8HDR - chains m and r of the 54 polymer chains in the assembly; structure by electron microscopy, 3.66 A resolution.

== Chain m (and r) ==
Molecule: pam3 tube protein
Organism: uncultured cyanophage
Notes: chain r of this document is another copy of the same molecule, construct and numbering; everything in this record applies to it too
Amino-acid sequence (142 residues; each row starts with the number of its first residue):
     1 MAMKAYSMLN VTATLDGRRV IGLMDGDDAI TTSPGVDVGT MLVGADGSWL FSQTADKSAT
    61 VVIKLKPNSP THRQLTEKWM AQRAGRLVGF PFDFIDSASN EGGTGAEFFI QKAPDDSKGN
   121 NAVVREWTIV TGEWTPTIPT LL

== How chain m and chain r interact ==
Pairs across the interface (19):
  Leu-42(m) / Met-24(r)  hydrophobic
  Leu-42(m) / Ala-122(r)  hydrophobic
  Val-43(m) / Asp-25(r)
  Gly-44(m) / Leu-23(r)
  Gly-44(m) / Met-24(r)
  Gly-44(m) / Asp-25(r)
  Gly-44(m) / Lys-66(r)
  Ala-45(m) / Met-8(r)
  Ala-45(m) / Leu-23(r)  hydrogen bond (backbone-backbone)
  Ala-45(m) / Met-24(r)  hydrogen bond (backbone-backbone)
  Asp-46(m) / Ile-21(r)
  Ser-48(m) / Gly-22(r)
  Ser-48(m) / Lys-66(r)  hydrogen bond
  Trp-49(m) / Lys-66(r)
  Leu-50(m) / Pro-67(r)  hydrophobic
  Leu-50(m) / Asn-68(r)
  Leu-50(m) / Ala-122(r)  hydrophobic
  Ser-52(m) / Asn-121(r)
  Thr-54(m) / Asn-120(r)
Also at the interface, not in a pair above, chain m (12 interface residues in all): Ala-55, Asp-56
Also at the interface, not in a pair above, chain r (16 interface residues in all): Leu-9, Val-20, Gly-26, Ala-29

== Overview ==
12 residues of chain m and 16 residues of chain r are in contact; the contacts include 3 hydrogen bonds. Polar
contacts include Ser-48(m)/Lys-66(r), Ala-45(m)/Leu-23(r) and Ala-45(m)/Met-24(r).
Both chains are pam3 tube protein (uncultured cyanophage). Entry 8HDR (Cyanophage Pam3 neck) was determined by
electron microscopy (same publication as 7YFW, 7YFZ, 8HDS and 8HDW).
